PDB entry 4RUY | X-ray diffraction, 1.14 A resolution | chain A

# Chain A
Protein: Carbonic anhydrase 2
Organism: Homo sapiens
Notes: EC 4.2.1.1
UniProtKB: P00918 (CAH2_HUMAN); the author numbering skips numbers that UniProt does not, so the offset changes along the chain: 1-125 = UniProt 1-125; 127-261 = UniProt 126-260
Chain sequence (260 residues; each row starts with the number of its first residue; note: 1 number in that range is skipped by the numbering (no residue carries it; nothing is unmodelled there)):
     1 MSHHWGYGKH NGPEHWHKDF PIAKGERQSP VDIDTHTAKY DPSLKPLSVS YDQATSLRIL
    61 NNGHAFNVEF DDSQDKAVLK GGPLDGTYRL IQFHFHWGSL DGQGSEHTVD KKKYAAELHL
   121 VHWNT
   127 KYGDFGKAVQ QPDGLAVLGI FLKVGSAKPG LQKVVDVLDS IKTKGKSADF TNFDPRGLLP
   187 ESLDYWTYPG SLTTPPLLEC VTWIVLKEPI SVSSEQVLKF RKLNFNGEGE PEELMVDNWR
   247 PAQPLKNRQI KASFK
Unresolved in the structure: 1-3
Curated features (UniProtKB/Swiss-Prot):
  - active site: His-64 (Proton donor/acceptor)
  - binding site (Zn(2+)): His-94, His-96, His-119
  - binding site (substrate): Thr-199, Thr-200
  - site: Tyr-7 (Fine-tunes the proton-transfer properties of H-64), Asn-62 (Fine-tunes the proton-transfer properties of H-64), Asn-67 (Fine-tunes the proton-transfer properties of H-64), Gln-92 (Involved in the binding of some activators, including histamine and L-histidine)
  - modified residue: Ser-2 (N-acetylserine), Ser-166 (Phosphoserine), Ser-173 (Phosphoserine)

# Overview
Curated annotation (UniProt) lists active-site residue His-64, 3 Zn2+-binding residues and substrate-binding
residues Thr-199 and Thr-200.
Chain A is Carbonic anhydrase 2 (Homo sapiens); the structure, Crystal structure of human Carbonic Anhydrase
II in complex with 4-propoxybenzenesulfonamide, was determined by X-ray diffraction, deposited together with
4RUX and 4RUZ.
